Entry 8V10 (X-ray diffraction, 3.02 A resolution); this record covers chains C and D of the 4 polymer chains in the assembly.

Chain C:
Name: Kinetochore protein SPC24
Organism: Saccharomyces cerevisiae
UniProtKB: Q04477 (SPC24_YEAST); the construct lacks a stretch of the UniProt sequence, so the offset changes along the chain: 1-48 = UniProt 1-48; 49-100 = UniProt 162-213
Sequence (100 residues; each row starts with the number of its first residue):
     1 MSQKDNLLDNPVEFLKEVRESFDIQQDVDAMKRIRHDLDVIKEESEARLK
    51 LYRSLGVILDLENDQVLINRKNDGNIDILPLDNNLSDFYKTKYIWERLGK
Disordered / not traced: 1-5, 99-100
UniProt features mapped onto this chain:
  - modified residue: Ser2 (N-acetylserine)

Chain D:
Name: Kinetochore protein SPC25
Organism: Saccharomyces cerevisiae
UniProtKB: P40014 (SPC25_YEAST); the construct lacks a stretch of the UniProt sequence, so the offset changes along the chain: 1-31 = UniProt 1-31; 32-115 = UniProt 138-221
Sequence (115 residues; each row starts with the number of its first residue):
     1 MASIDAFSDLERRMDGFQKDVAQVLARQQNHVALYERLLQLRVLPGASDV
    51 HDVRFVFGDDSRCWIEVAMHGDHVIGNSHPALDPKSRATLEHVLTVQGDL
   101 AAFLVVARDMLLASL
Ion coordination: Ni2+: Glu11, Asp49, His51 (shared with 1 residue of chain A)
UniProt features mapped onto this chain:
  - modified residue: Ala2 (N-acetylalanine)

How chain C and chain D interact:
Pairs across the interface (40):
  Ile34(C) - Leu25(D)  hydrophobic
  Leu38(C) - Gln28(D)
  Ser45(C) - Val32(D)
  Arg48(C) - Val32(D)
  Arg48(C) - Glu36(D)  salt bridge
  Leu49(C) - His31(D)
  Leu49(C) - Val32(D)  hydrophobic
  Leu49(C) - Tyr35(D)  hydrophobic
  Leu51(C) - Val43(D)  hydrophobic
  Leu51(C) - Phe55(D)  hydrophobic
  Tyr52(C) - Tyr35(D)  hydrophobic
  Tyr52(C) - Glu36(D)
  Tyr52(C) - Leu39(D)  hydrophobic
  Tyr52(C) - Leu41(D)  hydrogen bond (side chain-backbone)
  Tyr52(C) - Arg42(D)
  Tyr52(C) - Val43(D)
  Arg53(C) - Tyr35(D)
  Leu55(C) - Leu41(D)  hydrophobic
  Leu55(C) - Ala101(D)
  Leu55(C) - Leu104(D)  hydrophobic
  Val57(C) - Tyr35(D)  hydrogen bond (backbone-side chain)
  Ile58(C) - Tyr35(D)
  Leu59(C) - His31(D)
  Leu59(C) - Leu34(D)  hydrophobic
  Leu59(C) - Tyr35(D)
  Leu61(C) - Gln28(D)
  Leu61(C) - Gln29(D)
  Leu61(C) - His31(D)
  Leu61(C) - Leu34(D)  hydrophobic
  Val66(C) - Leu38(D)  hydrophobic
  Asp87(C) - Arg37(D)  salt bridge
  Thr91(C) - Leu38(D)  hydrogen bond (side chain-backbone)
  Ile94(C) - Leu38(D)
  Ile94(C) - Leu39(D)  hydrophobic
  Trp95(C) - Leu39(D)
  Trp95(C) - Phe57(D)  hydrophobic
  Trp95(C) - Arg108(D)
  Glu96(C) - Arg108(D)  salt bridge
  Leu98(C) - Ala101(D)  hydrophobic
  Leu98(C) - Val105(D)  hydrophobic
Other interface residues (no listed pair), chain C (22 interface residues in all): Lys90, Lys92
Other interface residues (no listed pair), chain D (24 interface residues in all): Asn30, Gln40, Leu100, Asp109

Summary:
Chain C and chain D form an interface of 22 and 24 residues respectively, with 3 hydrogen bonds and 3 salt
bridges. Polar pairs include Arg48(C)-Glu36(D), Asp87(C)-Arg37(D) and Glu96(C)-Arg108(D). Glu11(D), Asp49(D)
and His51(D) form the Ni2+ site.
Chain C is Kinetochore protein SPC24 and chain D is Kinetochore protein SPC25, both from Saccharomyces
cerevisiae; the structure, Structure of a Saccharomyces cerevisiae Mps1 peptide bound to dwarf Ndc80 Complex,
was determined by X-ray diffraction (same publication as 8V11).
